PDB entry 7W6P | electron microscopy, 3.47 A resolution | chains A and R of the 5 polymer chains in the assembly

== Chain A ==
Protein: Guanine nucleotide-binding protein G(o) subunit alpha
Source organism: Homo sapiens
UniProtKB: P09471 (GNAO_HUMAN); residues 1-354 here = UniProt positions 1-354
Sequence (354 residues; numbered 1 to 354; the number before each row is that of its first residue):
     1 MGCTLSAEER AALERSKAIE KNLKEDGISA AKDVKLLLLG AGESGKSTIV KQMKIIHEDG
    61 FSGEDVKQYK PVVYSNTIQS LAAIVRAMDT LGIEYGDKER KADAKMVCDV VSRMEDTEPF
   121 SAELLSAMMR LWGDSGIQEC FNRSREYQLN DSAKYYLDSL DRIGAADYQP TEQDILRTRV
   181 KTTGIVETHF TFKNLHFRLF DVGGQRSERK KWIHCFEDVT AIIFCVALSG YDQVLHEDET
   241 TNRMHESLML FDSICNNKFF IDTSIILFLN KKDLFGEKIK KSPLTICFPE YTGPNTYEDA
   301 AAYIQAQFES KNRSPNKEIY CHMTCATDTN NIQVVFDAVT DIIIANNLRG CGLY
Unresolved in the structure: 1-3, 55-181, 236-239, 277-292
Curated features (UniProtKB/Swiss-Prot):
  - region: Lys-35 to Thr-48 (G1 motif), Asp-174 to Thr-182 (G2 motif), Phe-197 to Arg-206 (G3 motif), Ile-266 to Asp-273 (G4 motif), Thr-324 to Thr-329 (G5 motif)
  - binding site (GTP): Glu-43, Lys-46, Ser-47, Thr-48, Ser-152, Leu-176, Arg-177, Thr-178, Arg-179, Asn-270, Asp-273, Cys-325
  - binding site (Mg(2+)): Ser-47, Thr-182
  - modified residue: Arg-179 (ADP-ribosylarginine), Gln-205 (5-glutamyl histamine), Cys-351 (ADP-ribosylcysteine)
  - lipidation: Gly-2 (N-myristoyl glycine), Cys-3 (S-palmitoyl cysteine), Cys-351 (S-palmitoyl cysteine)
  - natural variant: Gly-40 (G40R: In DEE17 and NEDIM; G40W: Found in a patient with intractable early-onset epilepsy), Ser-47 (S47G: In NEDIM), Gln-52 (Q52P: Found in a patient with intractable early-onset epilepsy; Q52R: In DEE17), Ile-56 (I56T: In NEDIM), Asp-174 (D174G: In DEE17), Thr-191 to Phe-197 (deletion: In DEE17), Gly-203 (G203R: In DEE17), Arg-209 (R209C: In DEE17 and NEDIM; R209G: In NEDIM; R209H: In NEDIM; R209L: In NEDIM), Ala-227 (A227V: In NEDIM), Glu-246 (E246G: In NEDIM; E246K: In NEDIM), Ile-279 (I279N: In DEE17)
  - mutagenesis: Cys-351 (C351A: Strong loss of binding to ADGRG3)

== Chain R ==
Protein: Alpha-2A adrenergic receptor
Source organism: Homo sapiens
UniProtKB: P08913 (ADA2A_HUMAN); residues 1-465 here = UniProt positions 1-465
Sequence (465 residues; numbered 1 to 465; the number before each row is that of its first residue):
     1 MFRQEQPLAE GSFAPMGSLQ PDAGNASWNG TEAPGGGARA TPYSLQVTLT LVCLAGLLML
    61 LTVFGNVLVI IAVFTSRALK APQNLFLVSL ASADILVATL VIPFSLANEV MGYWYFGKAW
   121 CEIYLALDVL FCTSSIVHLC AISLDRYWSI TQAIEYNLKR TPRRIKAIII TVWVISAVIS
   181 FPPLISIEKK GGGGGPQPAE PRCEINDQKW YVISSCIGSF FAPCLIMILV YVRIYQIAKR
   241 RTRVPPSRRG PDAVAAPPGG TERRPNGLGP ERSAGPGGAE AEPLPTQLNG APGEPAPAGP
   301 RDTDALDLEE SSSSDHAERP PGPRRPERGP RGKGKARASQ VKPGDSLPRR GPGATGIGTP
   361 AAGPGEERVG AAKASRWRGR QNREKRFTFV LAVVIGVFVV CWFPFFFTYT LTAVGCSVPR
   421 TLFKFFFWFG YCNSSLNPVI YTIFNHDFRR AFKKILCRGD RKRIV
Unresolved in the structure: 1-45, 184-201, 243-378, 458-465
Curated features (UniProtKB/Swiss-Prot):
  - site: Asp-128 (Implicated in ligand binding), Ser-215 (Implicated in catechol agonist binding and receptor activation), Ser-219 (Implicated in catechol agonist binding and receptor activation)
  - modified residue: Ser-346 (Phosphoserine), Arg-368 (Omega-N-methylarginine)
  - lipidation: Cys-457 (S-palmitoyl cysteine)
  - glycosylation (N-linked (GlcNAc...) asparagine): Asn-25, Asn-29
  - natural variant: Leu-68 (L68F: In FPLD8; uncertain significance), Asn-266 (N266K: 40% increase in agonist-promoted Gi coupling)
  - mutagenesis: Asp-94 (D94N: No change in binding affinity. Eliminates guanine nucleotide-sensitive agonist binding), Asp-128 (D128N: No binding to yohimbine. Increase in adenylate cyclase activity), Asp-145 (D145N: Lower affinity for agonists. Eliminates guanine nucleotide-sensitive agonist binding), Ser-215 (S215A: Lower affinity for agonists. No change in guanine nucleotide-sensitive agonist binding), Ser-219 (S219A: Lower affinity for agonists. Reduced guanine nucleotide-sensitive agonist binding), Phe-427 (F427N: 350-fold reduced affinity for alpha-2 antagonist yohimbine, 3000-fold increase for beta-antagonist alprenolol)
Cystine bridges: Cys-121/Cys-203
Residues lining bound ligands: N-pyridin-4-ylisoquinolin-4-amine (W96): Asp-128, Val-129, Cys-132, Thr-133, Ile-205, Ser-215, Ser-219, Trp-402, Phe-405, Phe-406, Tyr-409, Phe-427, Gly-430, Tyr-431
Reported in the primary citation:
  - binding site for N-pyridin-4-ylisoquinolin-4-amine: Asp-128, Phe-405, Phe-406, Tyr-409, Phe-427
  - mutagenesis - D128A (170,000-fold): decreased signaling in response to dexmedetomidine
  - mutagenesis - F427A: abolished signaling in response to N-pyridin-4-ylisoquinolin-4-amine
  - mutagenesis - S215A: unchanged signaling in response to N-pyridin-4-ylisoquinolin-4-amine
  - mutagenesis - S215A: decreased signaling in response to norepinephrine
  - mutagenesis - F427A: abolished signaling in response to '7075
  - mutagenesis - S215A: increased signaling in response to '7075
  - mutagenesis - S215A: unchanged signaling in response to dexmedetomidine

== How chain A and chain R interact ==
Contacting residue pairs (26; chain A residue first):
  Ile-28(A) / Pro-162(R)  hydrophobic
  Lys-32(A) / Asn-157(R)
  Lys-32(A) / Leu-158(R)
  Lys-193(A) / Ile-154(R)
  Asn-194(A) / Leu-158(R)
  Leu-195(A) / Ile-154(R)  hydrophobic
  Phe-336(A) / Ile-154(R)  hydrophobic
  Thr-340(A) / Ile-154(R)
  Asp-341(A) / Arg-241(R)  salt bridge
  Ile-343(A) / Ala-153(R)  hydrophobic
  Ile-344(A) / Ile-150(R)
  Ile-344(A) / Ala-153(R)  hydrophobic
  Ile-344(A) / Arg-241(R)
  Ala-345(A) / Arg-241(R)
  Asn-347(A) / Ser-149(R)  hydrogen bond
  Asn-347(A) / Ile-150(R)
  Leu-348(A) / Ile-150(R)
  Leu-348(A) / Arg-241(R)
  Gly-350(A) / Asn-445(R)  hydrogen bond (backbone-side chain)
  Cys-351(A) / Arg-146(R)  hydrogen bond (backbone-side chain)
  Gly-352(A) / Val-390(R)
  Gly-352(A) / Phe-444(R)
  Leu-353(A) / Ile-234(R)  hydrophobic
  Leu-353(A) / Phe-387(R)  hydrophobic
  Leu-353(A) / Leu-391(R)  hydrophobic
  Tyr-354(A) / Phe-387(R)
Other interface residues (no listed pair), chain A (19 interface residues in all): Asp-218
Other interface residues (no listed pair), chain R (21 interface residues in all): Arg-77, Arg-160, Ala-238, Arg-383, Arg-386, His-446

== Summary ==
The interface between chain A and chain R involves 19 residues on one side and 21 on the other; the contacts
include 3 hydrogen bonds and 1 salt bridge. Among the polar pairs are Asp-341(A)/Arg-241(R),
Asn-347(A)/Ser-149(R) and Gly-350(A)/Asn-445(R). The paper reports a binding site for
N-pyridin-4-ylisoquinolin-4-amine at Asp-128(R), Phe-405(R) and Phe-406(R) among others; D128A of chain R
reduces signaling in response to dexmedetomidine; 3 substitutions were tested in all.
Here chain A is Guanine nucleotide-binding protein G(o) subunit alpha and chain R is Alpha-2A adrenergic
receptor, both from Homo sapiens. Entry 7W6P (Cryo-EM structure of the alpha2A adrenergic receptor GoA
signaling complex bound to a G protein biased ...) was determined by electron microscopy together with 7W7E
from the same study.
